PDB entry 6JQL | electron microscopy, 2.90 A resolution | chains E and F of the 6 polymer chains in the assembly

== Chain E (and F) ==
Name: Bifunctional protein PaaZ
From: Escherichia coli K-12
Notes: EC 3.3.2.12; chain F of this document is another copy of the same molecule, construct and numbering; everything in this record applies to it too
UniProt: P77455 (PAAZ_ECOLI); residue numbers follow UniProt; this construct covers 2-681
Amino-acid sequence (688 residues; row label = number of the first residue in the row; numbers below 1 keep their minus sign (Met-6 is residue -6)):
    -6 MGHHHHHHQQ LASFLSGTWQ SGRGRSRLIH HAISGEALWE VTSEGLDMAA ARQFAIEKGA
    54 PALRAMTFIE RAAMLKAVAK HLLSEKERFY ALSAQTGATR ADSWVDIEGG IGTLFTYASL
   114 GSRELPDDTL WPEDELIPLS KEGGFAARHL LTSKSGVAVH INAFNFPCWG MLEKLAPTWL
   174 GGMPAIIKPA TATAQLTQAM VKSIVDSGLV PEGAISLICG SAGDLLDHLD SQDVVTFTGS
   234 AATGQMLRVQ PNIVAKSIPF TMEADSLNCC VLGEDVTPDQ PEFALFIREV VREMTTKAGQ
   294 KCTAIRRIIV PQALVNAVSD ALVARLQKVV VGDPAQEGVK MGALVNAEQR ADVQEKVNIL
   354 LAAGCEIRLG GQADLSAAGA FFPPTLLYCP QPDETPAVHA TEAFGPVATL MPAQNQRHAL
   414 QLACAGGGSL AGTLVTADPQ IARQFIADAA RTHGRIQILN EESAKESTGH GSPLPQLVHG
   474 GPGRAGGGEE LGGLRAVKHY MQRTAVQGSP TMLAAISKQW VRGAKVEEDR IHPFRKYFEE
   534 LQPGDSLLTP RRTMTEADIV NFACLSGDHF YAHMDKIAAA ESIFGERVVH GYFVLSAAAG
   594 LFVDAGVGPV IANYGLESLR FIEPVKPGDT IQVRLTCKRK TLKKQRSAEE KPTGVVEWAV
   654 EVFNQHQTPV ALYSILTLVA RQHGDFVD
Unresolved in the structure: -6 to 1, 680-681
Sequence notes: initiating methionine (-6); expression tag (-5 to 1)
What the authors report for this chain:
  - catalytic residues: Glu256, Cys295, Asp561, His566 (citing earlier work)
  - mutagenesis - K69A, R613A, K636A: decreased growth
  - mutagenesis - C295A: abolished growth in response to PA as the sole carbon source
  - mutagenesis - K69A: unchanged stability

== Interface between chain E and chain F ==
Residue-residue contacts (247; chain E residue first):
  Arg57(E) - Arg444(F)
  Asp121(E) - Arg436(F)  salt bridge
  Leu123(E) - Arg436(F)
  Leu123(E) - Ile439(F)  hydrophobic
  Glu126(E) - Arg488(F)  salt bridge
  Asp127(E) - Arg488(F)  salt bridge
  Ile130(E) - Gln469(F)
  Ile130(E) - Leu470(F)  hydrophobic
  Leu132(E) - Leu467(F)  hydrophobic
  Leu132(E) - Gln469(F)
  Leu132(E) - Leu470(F)  hydrophobic
  Ser133(E) - Glu459(F)
  Lys134(E) - Glu459(F)  hydrogen bond (backbone-side chain)
  Glu135(E) - Glu459(F)  hydrogen bond (backbone-side chain)
  Gly137(E) - Glu455(F)
  Gly137(E) - Ser456(F)
  Phe138(E) - Gln450(F)
  Phe138(E) - Ser456(F)
  Phe138(E) - Glu459(F)
  Phe138(E) - Ser460(F)
  Phe138(E) - Thr461(F)
  Ala140(E) - Leu470(F)  hydrophobic
  His142(E) - Gln469(F)
  His142(E) - Leu470(F)
  His142(E) - Val471(F)  hydrogen bond (side chain-backbone)
  His142(E) - Arg488(F)  hydrogen bond
  Thr145(E) - Ile439(F)
  Thr145(E) - Ala443(F)  hydrogen bond (side chain-backbone)
  Thr145(E) - Arg444(F)
  Ser146(E) - Arg444(F)  hydrogen bond (backbone-side chain)
  Ser224(E) - Gly476(F)
  Gln225(E) - Arg444(F)  hydrogen bond (side chain-backbone)
  Gln225(E) - Thr445(F)
  Gln238(E) - Val247(F)  hydrogen bond (side chain-backbone)
  Gln238(E) - Ala248(F)  hydrogen bond (side chain-backbone)
  Arg241(E) - Val247(F)
  Arg241(E) - Ser250(F)  hydrogen bond
  Val242(E) - Val247(F)  hydrophobic
  Val247(E) - Gln238(F)  hydrogen bond (backbone-side chain)
  Val247(E) - Arg241(F)
  Val247(E) - Val242(F)  hydrophobic
  Ala248(E) - Gln238(F)  hydrogen bond (backbone-side chain)
  Lys249(E) - Gly476(F)
  Ser250(E) - Arg241(F)  hydrogen bond
  Ser250(E) - Met255(F)
  Ser250(E) - Gly476(F)
  Ser250(E) - Gly479(F)
  Met255(E) - Ser250(F)
  Gly420(E) - Ser224(F)
  Pro432(E) - Met505(F)  hydrophobic
  Pro432(E) - Ala508(F)  hydrophobic
  Ala435(E) - Met505(F)  hydrophobic
  Arg436(E) - Asp121(F)  salt bridge
  Arg436(E) - Leu123(F)
  Arg436(E) - Ala508(F)
  Arg436(E) - Ile509(F)  hydrogen bond (side chain-backbone)
  Arg436(E) - Lys511(F)
  Ile439(E) - Leu123(F)  hydrophobic
  Ile439(E) - Val499(F)  hydrophobic
  Ile439(E) - Ile509(F)  hydrophobic
  Ala443(E) - Thr145(F)
  Ala443(E) - Gln495(F)
  Ala443(E) - Thr497(F)  hydrogen bond (backbone-side chain)
  Arg444(E) - Arg57(F)
  Arg444(E) - Thr145(F)
  Arg444(E) - Ser146(F)  hydrogen bond (side chain-backbone)
  Arg444(E) - Gln225(F)  hydrogen bond (backbone-side chain)
  Arg444(E) - Gln495(F)
  Thr445(E) - Gln225(F)
  His446(E) - Thr497(F)  hydrogen bond (backbone-side chain)
  Gly447(E) - Arg496(F)
  Gly447(E) - Thr497(F)
  Gly447(E) - Ala498(F)  hydrogen bond (backbone-backbone)
  Arg448(E) - Thr497(F)
  Arg448(E) - Ala498(F)
  Arg448(E) - Gln500(F)  hydrogen bond
  Ile449(E) - Thr497(F)
  Ile449(E) - Ala498(F)  hydrogen bond (backbone-backbone)
  Ile449(E) - Val499(F)
  Ile449(E) - Gln500(F)  hydrogen bond (backbone-backbone)
  Gln450(E) - Phe138(F)
  Gln450(E) - Gln500(F)
  Ile451(E) - Gln500(F)  hydrogen bond (backbone-backbone)
  Ile451(E) - Gly501(F)
  Ile451(E) - Met505(F)  hydrophobic
  Ile451(E) - Ile509(F)  hydrophobic
  Asn453(E) - Ser502(F)
  Asn453(E) - Met505(F)
  Glu455(E) - Gly137(F)
  Glu455(E) - Thr504(F)
  Ser456(E) - Gly137(F)
  Ser456(E) - Phe138(F)
  Ser456(E) - Gly501(F)
  Glu459(E) - Ser133(F)
  Glu459(E) - Lys134(F)  hydrogen bond (side chain-backbone)
  Glu459(E) - Glu135(F)  hydrogen bond (side chain-backbone)
  Glu459(E) - Gly136(F)
  Glu459(E) - Phe138(F)
  Ser460(E) - Phe138(F)
  Thr461(E) - Phe138(F)
  Gly462(E) - Gln500(F)
  Leu467(E) - Leu132(F)  hydrophobic
  Leu467(E) - Gln500(F)
  Gln469(E) - Ile130(F)
  Gln469(E) - Leu132(F)
  Gln469(E) - His142(F)
  Leu470(E) - Ile130(F)  hydrophobic
  Leu470(E) - Leu132(F)  hydrophobic
  Leu470(E) - Ala140(F)  hydrophobic
  Leu470(E) - His142(F)
  Leu470(E) - Ala498(F)  hydrophobic
  Leu470(E) - Gln500(F)
  Val471(E) - His142(F)  hydrogen bond (backbone-side chain)
  Val471(E) - Arg496(F)
  Val471(E) - Ala498(F)
  Pro475(E) - Gln225(F)
  Pro475(E) - Gln495(F)
  Gly476(E) - Ser224(F)
  Gly476(E) - Lys249(F)
  Gly476(E) - Ser250(F)
  Gly479(E) - Ser250(F)
  Glu482(E) - Arg496(F)  salt bridge
  Arg488(E) - Glu126(F)  salt bridge
  Arg488(E) - Asp127(F)  salt bridge
  Arg488(E) - His142(F)  hydrogen bond
  Arg488(E) - Arg496(F)
  Gln495(E) - Ala443(F)
  Gln495(E) - Arg444(F)
  Gln495(E) - His446(F)
  Gln495(E) - Pro475(F)
  Gln495(E) - Glu482(F)
  Arg496(E) - Gly447(F)
  Arg496(E) - Val471(F)
  Arg496(E) - Glu482(F)  salt bridge
  Arg496(E) - Arg488(F)
  Thr497(E) - Ala443(F)  hydrogen bond (side chain-backbone)
  Thr497(E) - His446(F)  hydrogen bond (side chain-backbone)
  Thr497(E) - Gly447(F)
  Thr497(E) - Arg448(F)
  Thr497(E) - Ile449(F)
  Ala498(E) - Gly447(F)  hydrogen bond (backbone-backbone)
  Ala498(E) - Arg448(F)
  Ala498(E) - Ile449(F)  hydrogen bond (backbone-backbone)
  Ala498(E) - Leu470(F)  hydrophobic
  Ala498(E) - Val471(F)
  Val499(E) - Ile439(F)  hydrophobic
  Val499(E) - Ile449(F)
  Gln500(E) - Arg448(F)  hydrogen bond
  Gln500(E) - Ile449(F)  hydrogen bond (backbone-backbone)
  Gln500(E) - Gln450(F)
  Gln500(E) - Ile451(F)  hydrogen bond (backbone-backbone)
  Gln500(E) - Gly462(F)
  Gln500(E) - Leu467(F)
  Gln500(E) - Leu470(F)
  Gly501(E) - Ile451(F)
  Gly501(E) - Ser456(F)
  Ser502(E) - Asn453(F)
  Ser502(E) - Ser456(F)
  Thr504(E) - Glu455(F)
  Met505(E) - Pro432(F)  hydrophobic
  Met505(E) - Ala435(F)  hydrophobic
  Met505(E) - Ile451(F)  hydrophobic
  Met505(E) - Asn453(F)
  Ala508(E) - Pro432(F)  hydrophobic
  Ala508(E) - Arg436(F)
  Ile509(E) - Arg436(F)  hydrogen bond (backbone-side chain)
  Ile509(E) - Ile439(F)  hydrophobic
  Ile509(E) - Ile451(F)  hydrophobic
  Lys511(E) - Arg436(F)
  Arg545(E) - Leu558(F)  hydrogen bond (side chain-backbone)
  Arg545(E) - Ser559(F)  hydrogen bond (side chain-backbone)
  Asn554(E) - Leu558(F)
  Phe555(E) - Leu558(F)
  Phe555(E) - Ser589(F)
  Leu558(E) - Arg545(F)  hydrogen bond (backbone-side chain)
  Leu558(E) - Asn554(F)
  Leu558(E) - Phe555(F)  hydrophobic
  Leu558(E) - Leu558(F)  hydrophobic
  Leu558(E) - Phe586(F)  hydrophobic
  Ser559(E) - Arg545(F)  hydrogen bond (backbone-side chain)
  Ser559(E) - Ser589(F)
  Ser559(E) - Ala590(F)
  Ser559(E) - Gly593(F)
  Gly560(E) - Gly593(F)
  Asp561(E) - Ala592(F)
  Asp561(E) - Gly593(F)
  Asp561(E) - Val596(F)
  His562(E) - Ala598(F)
  Phe563(E) - Val596(F)  hydrophobic
  Phe563(E) - Asp597(F)
  Phe563(E) - Ile604(F)
  Tyr564(E) - Ala598(F)
  Tyr564(E) - Gly599(F)
  Tyr564(E) - Val600(F)  hydrophobic
  Tyr564(E) - Val603(F)  hydrogen bond (side chain-backbone)
  Tyr564(E) - Ile604(F)
  Ala571(E) - Val600(F)  hydrophobic
  Tyr585(E) - Leu588(F)
  Tyr585(E) - Ser589(F)
  Tyr585(E) - Ala592(F)  hydrophobic
  Tyr585(E) - Leu609(F)
  Tyr585(E) - Ile668(F)
  Phe586(E) - Leu558(F)  hydrophobic
  Leu588(E) - Leu588(F)  hydrophobic
  Ser589(E) - Phe555(F)
  Ser589(E) - Ser559(F)
  Ala590(E) - Ser559(F)
  Ala592(E) - Asp561(F)
  Ala592(E) - Tyr585(F)  hydrophobic
  Gly593(E) - Ser559(F)
  Gly593(E) - Gly560(F)
  Gly593(E) - Asp561(F)
  Val596(E) - Asp561(F)
  Val596(E) - Phe563(F)  hydrophobic
  Asp597(E) - Phe563(F)
  Ala598(E) - His562(F)
  Ala598(E) - Tyr564(F)
  Gly599(E) - Tyr564(F)
  Val600(E) - Tyr564(F)  hydrophobic
  Val600(E) - Ala571(F)  hydrophobic
  Gly601(E) - Tyr564(F)
  Val603(E) - Phe563(F)  hydrophobic
  Val603(E) - Tyr564(F)  hydrogen bond (backbone-side chain)
  Ala605(E) - Phe577(F)  hydrophobic
  Asn606(E) - Tyr585(F)
  Tyr607(E) - Leu612(F)
  Tyr607(E) - Arg613(F)
  Tyr607(E) - Phe614(F)  hydrogen bond (backbone-backbone)
  Gly608(E) - Leu612(F)
  Gly608(E) - Phe614(F)
  Leu609(E) - Tyr585(F)
  Leu609(E) - Leu609(F)  hydrophobic
  Leu609(E) - Leu612(F)  hydrogen bond (backbone-backbone)
  Leu609(E) - Arg613(F)
  Glu610(E) - Glu610(F)
  Glu610(E) - Arg613(F)  salt bridge
  Leu612(E) - Tyr607(F)
  Leu612(E) - Gly608(F)
  Leu612(E) - Leu609(F)  hydrogen bond (backbone-backbone)
  Arg613(E) - Tyr607(F)
  Arg613(E) - Leu609(F)  hydrogen bond (side chain-backbone)
  Arg613(E) - Glu610(F)  salt bridge
  Arg613(E) - Leu669(F)
  Phe614(E) - Tyr607(F)  hydrogen bond (backbone-backbone)
  Phe614(E) - Gly608(F)
  Ile668(E) - Tyr585(F)
  Leu669(E) - Arg613(F)
Other interface residues (no listed pair), chain E (121 interface residues in all): Thr122, Pro131, Gly136, Lys147, Ser148, Ile246, Thr429, Asp431, Ala440, Gly474, Gly480, Ile576, Phe577, Ile604, Ser611, Tyr666
Other interface residues (no listed pair), chain F (123 interface residues in all): Thr122, Pro131, Leu143, Lys147, Ser148, Ile246, Gly420, Thr429, Ala430, Ala440, Gly474, Gly480, Lys518, Ile576, Gly601, Ala605, Asn606, Ser611, Tyr666

== Overview ==
Chain E and chain F form an interface of 121 and 123 residues respectively, with 46 hydrogen bonds and 10 salt
bridges. Among the polar pairs are Asp121(E)-Arg436(F), Glu126(E)-Arg488(F) and Asp127(E)-Arg488(F). The paper
reports catalytic residues Glu256(E), Cys295(E) and Asp561(E) among others; K69A, R613A and K636A of chain E
reduce growth.
Both chains are Bifunctional protein PaaZ (Escherichia coli K-12). Entry 6JQL (Structure of PaaZ, a
bifunctional enzyme) was determined by electron microscopy, deposited together with 6JQM, 6JQN and 6JQO.
